PDB entry 6SGX | electron microscopy, 3.70 A resolution | chains A and C of the 5 polymer chains in the assembly

[Chain A]
Name: ESX-3 secretion system EccB3
From: Mycobacterium smegmatis (strain ATCC 700084 / mc(2)155)
Notes: EC 3.6.-.-
UniProtKB: A0QQ39 (ECCB3_MYCS2); residues 11-89 here = UniProt positions 11-89
Chain sequence (79 residues; each row starts with the number of its first residue):
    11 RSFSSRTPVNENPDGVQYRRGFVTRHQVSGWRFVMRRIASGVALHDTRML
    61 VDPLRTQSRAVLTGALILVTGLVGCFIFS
Disordered / not traced: 21-29

[Chain C]
Name: ESX-3 secretion system protein EccD3
From: Mycobacterium smegmatis (strain ATCC 700084 / mc(2)155)
UniProtKB: A0QQ46 (ECCD3_MYCS2); numbering as in UniProt (aligned over 8-472)
Chain sequence (465 residues; row label = number of the first residue in the row):
     8 PIVRVAVLAAGDDGGRLTEMALPSELPLREILPAVQRIVQPARENDGAAD
    58 PAAAPNPVRLSLAPIGGAPFSLDATLDTVGVVDGDLLALQAVPSGPPAPR
   108 IVEDIADAAVIFSEARRRQWGPTHIARGAALALIGLILVGTGLSVAHRVI
   158 TGDLLGQFIVSGIALATVIAALAVRNRSAVLATSLAVTALVPVAAAFALG
   208 VPGDFGAPNVLLAAAGVAAWSLISMAGSPDDRGIAVFTATAVTGVGVLLV
   258 AGAASLWVISSDVIGCALVLLGLIVTVQAAQLSAMWARFPLPVIPAPGDP
   308 TPAARPLSVLADLPRRVRVSQAHQTGVIAAGVLLGVAGSVALVSSANASP
   358 WAWYIVVAAAAGAALRARVWDSAACKAWLLGHSYLLAVALLVAFVIGDRY
   408 QAALWALAALAVLVLVWIVAALNPKIASPDTYSLPMRRMVGFLATGLDAS
   458 LIPVMALLVGLFSLV
Disordered / not traced: 17-20, 48-64, 212-213, 437-440

[How chain A and chain C interact]
Contacting residue pairs - 49 pairs, chain A then chain C:
  Thr17(A) - Pro304(C)
  His36(A) - Ile301(C)
  Gln37(A) - Ile301(C)
  Gln37(A) - Pro302(C)
  Gln37(A) - Ala303(C)
  Gly40(A) - Ile301(C)
  Trp41(A) - Pro299(C)
  Trp41(A) - Ile301(C)  hydrophobic
  Val44(A) - Pro299(C)  hydrophobic
  Ile48(A) - Ala291(C)  hydrophobic
  Ile48(A) - Phe296(C)  hydrophobic
  Ala49(A) - Ala287(C)
  Ala49(A) - Gln288(C)
  Val52(A) - Ala287(C)  hydrophobic
  Val52(A) - Ser290(C)
  Val52(A) - Ser327(C)
  Val52(A) - Gln328(C)
  Val52(A) - Gln331(C)  hydrogen bond (backbone-side chain)
  Ala53(A) - Ala287(C)  hydrophobic
  Ala53(A) - Gln331(C)
  Ala53(A) - Trp377(C)  hydrophobic
  Ala53(A) - Asp378(C)  hydrogen bond (backbone-backbone)
  Leu54(A) - Val376(C)
  Leu54(A) - Asp378(C)
  His55(A) - Gln328(C)  hydrogen bond
  Pro63(A) - Val376(C)  hydrophobic
  Leu64(A) - Ala287(C)  hydrophobic
  Leu64(A) - Gln288(C)
  Gln67(A) - Val284(C)
  Gln67(A) - Arg373(C)  hydrogen bond
  Gln67(A) - Arg375(C)
  Gln67(A) - Val376(C)
  Gln67(A) - Ala451(C)
  Gln67(A) - Asp455(C)
  Ser68(A) - Val284(C)
  Ala70(A) - Thr452(C)
  Ala70(A) - Asp455(C)
  Ala70(A) - Ala456(C)
  Val71(A) - Ile281(C)  hydrophobic
  Val71(A) - Val284(C)  hydrophobic
  Val71(A) - Asp455(C)
  Val71(A) - Ile459(C)
  Gly74(A) - Ala456(C)
  Gly74(A) - Pro460(C)
  Ile77(A) - Pro460(C)  hydrophobic
  Leu78(A) - Ile459(C)
  Leu78(A) - Ala463(C)  hydrophobic
  Leu82(A) - Leu468(C)
  Leu82(A) - Phe469(C)  hydrophobic
Other interface residues (no listed pair), chain A (30 interface residues in all): Thr34, Met45, Thr66, Thr73, Ala75, Gly81, Cys85, Phe86
Other interface residues (no listed pair), chain C (33 interface residues in all): Leu280, Leu298, Gly305, Val472

[In short]
Chain A and chain C form an interface of 30 and 33 residues respectively; the contacts include 4 hydrogen
bonds. Among the polar pairs are Val52(A)-Gln331(C), His55(A)-Gln328(C) and Gln67(A)-Arg373(C).
Here chain A is ESX-3 secretion system EccB3 and chain C is ESX-3 secretion system protein EccD3, both from
Mycobacterium smegmatis (strain ATCC 700084 / mc(2)155). Entry 6SGX (Structure of protomer 1 of the ESX-3 core
complex) was determined by electron microscopy together with 6SGW, 6SGY and 6SGZ from the same study.
